1DBZ - chains C and D of the 4 polymer chains in the assembly; structure by X-ray diffraction, 2.65 A resolution.

# Chain C (and D)
Protein: Fructose-1,6-bisphosphatase
Organism: Pisum sativum
Notes: EC 3.1.3.11; chain D of this document is another copy of the same molecule, construct and numbering; everything in this record applies to it too
UniProtKB: P46275 (F16P_PEA); residues 1-357 here correspond to UniProt positions 51-407 (UniProt number = residue number + 50)
Chain sequence (357 residues; numbered 1 to 357; the number before each row is that of its first residue):
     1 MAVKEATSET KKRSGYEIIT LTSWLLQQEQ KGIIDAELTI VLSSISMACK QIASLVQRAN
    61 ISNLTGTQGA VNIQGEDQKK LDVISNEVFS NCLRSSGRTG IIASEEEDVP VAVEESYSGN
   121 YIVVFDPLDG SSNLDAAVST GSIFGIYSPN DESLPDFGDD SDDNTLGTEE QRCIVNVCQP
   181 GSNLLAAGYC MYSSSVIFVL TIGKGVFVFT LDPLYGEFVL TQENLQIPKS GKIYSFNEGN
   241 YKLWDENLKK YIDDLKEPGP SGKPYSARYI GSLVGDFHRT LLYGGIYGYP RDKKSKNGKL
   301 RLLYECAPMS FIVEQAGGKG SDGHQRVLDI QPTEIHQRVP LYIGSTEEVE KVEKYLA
Unresolved in the structure: 1-17, 66-74, 155-162 (chain D: 1-16, 66-75, 153-163)
Construct notes: engineered mutation Ser153 (Cys203 in P46275)
Curated features (UniProtKB/Swiss-Prot):
  - binding site (Mg(2+)): Glu76, Glu105, Asp126, Leu128, Asp129, Glu305
  - binding site (substrate): Asp129 to Ser132, Asn237, Tyr269, Tyr287, Tyr289, Lys299

# Interface between chain C and chain D
Pairs across the interface - 88 pairs, chain C then chain D:
  Val56(C) with Ser194(D)
  Gln57(C) with Ser194(D); Ser195(D); Pro213(D)
  Arg58(C) with Asp212(D), salt bridge; Pro213(D); Leu214(D)
  Asn60(C) with Ser195(D); Ile197(D); Thr210(D), hydrogen bond; Thr221(D)
  Ile61(C) with Asp212(D)
  Leu64(C) with Leu220(D)
  Asn133(C) with Tyr283(D), hydrogen bond (backbone-side chain)
  Leu134(C) with Ile233(D), hydrophobic; Arg279(D); Tyr283(D), hydrophobic
  Asp135(C) with Arg268(D), salt bridge
  Ala137(C) with Arg279(D)
  Val138(C) with Met191(D), hydrophobic; Ser193(D); Ser194(D), hydrogen bond (backbone-backbone); Ile270(D), hydrophobic
  Met191(C) with Val138(D), hydrophobic
  Tyr192(C) with Ser194(D)
  Ser193(C) with Val138(D); Ser193(D); Ser194(D)
  Ser194(C) with Val56(D); Gln57(D); Val138(D), hydrogen bond (backbone-backbone); Ser139(D); Tyr192(D); Ser193(D); Ser194(D)
  Ser195(C) with Gln57(D)
  Ile197(C) with Asn60(D)
  Thr210(C) with Asn60(D), hydrogen bond
  Asp212(C) with Arg58(D), salt bridge; Ile61(D)
  Pro213(C) with Gln57(D); Arg58(D)
  Leu214(C) with Arg58(D)
  Leu220(C) with Leu64(D)
  Thr221(C) with Asn60(D)
  Ile233(C) with Leu134(D), hydrophobic
  Tyr234(C) with Glu238(D), hydrogen bond (side chain-backbone); Gly239(D)
  Asn237(C) with Ala267(D), hydrogen bond (side chain-backbone); Arg268(D)
  Glu238(C) with Tyr234(D), hydrogen bond (backbone-side chain); Glu238(D); Lys256(D), salt bridge
  Gly239(C) with Tyr234(D); Pro264(D); Tyr265(D); Ala267(D)
  Asn240(C) with Pro264(D)
  Tyr241(C) with Lys256(D)
  Lys242(C) with Lys256(D); Glu257(D), salt bridge
  Asp253(C) with Lys242(D)
  Lys256(C) with Glu238(D), salt bridge; Gly239(D); Tyr241(D); Lys242(D); Lys256(D)
  Glu257(C) with Lys242(D), salt bridge
  Pro264(C) with Gly239(D)
  Tyr265(C) with Gly239(D)
  Ala267(C) with Asn237(D), hydrogen bond (backbone-side chain); Glu238(D); Gly239(D); Tyr269(D)
  Arg268(C) with Asp135(D), salt bridge; Asn237(D); Tyr269(D); Ile270(D); Gly271(D)
  Tyr269(C) with Ala267(D); Arg268(D); Tyr269(D), hydrogen bond (backbone-backbone)
  Ile270(C) with Val138(D), hydrophobic; Arg268(D)
  Gly271(C) with Arg268(D)
  Arg279(C) with Leu134(D)
  Tyr283(C) with Asn133(D), hydrogen bond (side chain-backbone); Leu134(D), hydrophobic
Also at the interface, not in a pair above, chain C (51 interface residues in all): Ala136, Ser139, Leu211, Val219, Leu243, Pro258, Ser266, Gly275
Also at the interface, not in a pair above, chain D (51 interface residues in all): Glu17, Ala136, Ala137, Leu211, Val219, Asn240, Asp253, Pro258, Ser266, Gly275

# In short
The chain C/chain D interface involves 51 residues from each chain; the contacts include 11 hydrogen bonds and
8 salt bridges. Polar contacts include Arg58(C)-Asp212(D), Asp135(C)-Arg268(D) and Glu238(C)-Lys256(D).
Curated annotation (UniProt) lists 6 Mg2+-binding residues and 9 substrate-binding residues on chain C.
Chain C and chain D are both Fructose-1,6-bisphosphatase (Pisum sativum); the structure, C153S mutant of pea
fructose-1,6-bisphosphatase, was determined by X-ray diffraction (same publication as 1D9Q and 1DCU).
